Entry 5C4A (X-ray diffraction, 4.20 A resolution (low resolution: residue-level contacts below are approximate; hydrogen-bond / salt-bridge calls are withheld)); this record covers chains A and E of the 15 polymer chains in the assembly.

== Chain A ==
Molecule: DNA-directed RNA polymerase II subunit RPB1
Source organism: Saccharomyces cerevisiae (strain ATCC 204508 / S288c)
Notes: EC 2.7.7.6
Reference sequence: P04050 (RPB1_YEAST); residues 1-1733 here = UniProt positions 1-1733
Chain sequence (1733 residues; numbered 1 to 1733; the number before each row is that of its first residue):
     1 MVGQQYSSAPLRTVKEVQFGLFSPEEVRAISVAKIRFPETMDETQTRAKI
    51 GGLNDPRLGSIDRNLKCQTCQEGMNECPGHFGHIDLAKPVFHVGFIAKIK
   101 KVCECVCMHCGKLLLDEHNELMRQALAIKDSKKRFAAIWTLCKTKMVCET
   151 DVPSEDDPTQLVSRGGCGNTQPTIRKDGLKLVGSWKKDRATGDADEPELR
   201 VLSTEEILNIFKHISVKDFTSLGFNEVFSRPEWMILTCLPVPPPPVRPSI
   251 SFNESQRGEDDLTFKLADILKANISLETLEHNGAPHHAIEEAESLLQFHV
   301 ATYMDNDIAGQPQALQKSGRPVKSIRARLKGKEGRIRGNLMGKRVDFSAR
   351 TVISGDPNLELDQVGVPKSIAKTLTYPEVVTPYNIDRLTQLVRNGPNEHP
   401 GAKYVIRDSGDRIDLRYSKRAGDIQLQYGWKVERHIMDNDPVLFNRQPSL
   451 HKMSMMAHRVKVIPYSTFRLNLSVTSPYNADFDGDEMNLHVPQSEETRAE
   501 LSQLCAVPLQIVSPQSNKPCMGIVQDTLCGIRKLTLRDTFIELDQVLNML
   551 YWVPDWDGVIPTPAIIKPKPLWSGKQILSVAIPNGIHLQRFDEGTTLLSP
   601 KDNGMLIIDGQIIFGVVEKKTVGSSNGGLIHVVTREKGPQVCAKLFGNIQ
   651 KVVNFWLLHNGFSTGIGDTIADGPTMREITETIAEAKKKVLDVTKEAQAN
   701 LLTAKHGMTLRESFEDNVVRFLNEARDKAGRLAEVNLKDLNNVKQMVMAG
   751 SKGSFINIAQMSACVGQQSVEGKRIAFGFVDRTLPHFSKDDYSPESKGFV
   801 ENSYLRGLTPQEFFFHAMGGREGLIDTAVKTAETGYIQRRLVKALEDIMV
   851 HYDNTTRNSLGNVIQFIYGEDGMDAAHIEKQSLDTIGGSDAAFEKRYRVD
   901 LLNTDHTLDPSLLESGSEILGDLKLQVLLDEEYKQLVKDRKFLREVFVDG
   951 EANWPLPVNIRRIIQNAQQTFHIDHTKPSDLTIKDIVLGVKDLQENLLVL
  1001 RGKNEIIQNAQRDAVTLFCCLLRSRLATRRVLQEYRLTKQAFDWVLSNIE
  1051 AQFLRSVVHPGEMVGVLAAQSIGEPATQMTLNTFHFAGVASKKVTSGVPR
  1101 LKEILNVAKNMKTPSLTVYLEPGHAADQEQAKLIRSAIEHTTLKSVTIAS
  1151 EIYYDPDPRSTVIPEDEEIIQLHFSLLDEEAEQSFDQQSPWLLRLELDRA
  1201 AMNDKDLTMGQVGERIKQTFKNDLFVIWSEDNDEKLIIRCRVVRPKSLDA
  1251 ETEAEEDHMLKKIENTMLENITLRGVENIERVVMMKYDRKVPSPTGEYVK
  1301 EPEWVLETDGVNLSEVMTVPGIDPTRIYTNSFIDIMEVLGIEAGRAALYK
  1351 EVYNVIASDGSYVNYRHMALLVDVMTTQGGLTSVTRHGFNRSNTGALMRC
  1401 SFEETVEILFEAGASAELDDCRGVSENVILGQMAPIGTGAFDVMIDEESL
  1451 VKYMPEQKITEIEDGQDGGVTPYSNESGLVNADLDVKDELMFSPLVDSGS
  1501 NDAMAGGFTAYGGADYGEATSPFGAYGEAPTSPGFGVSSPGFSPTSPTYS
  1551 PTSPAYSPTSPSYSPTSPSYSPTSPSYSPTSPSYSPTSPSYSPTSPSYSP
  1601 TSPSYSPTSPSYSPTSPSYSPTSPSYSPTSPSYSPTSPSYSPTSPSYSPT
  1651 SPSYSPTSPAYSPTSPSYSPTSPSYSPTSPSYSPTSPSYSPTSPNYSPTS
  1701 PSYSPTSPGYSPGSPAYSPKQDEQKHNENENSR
Disordered / not traced: 1, 1082-1092, 1176-1184, 1246-1253, 1455-1733
Ion coordination: Zn2+ site 1: Cys67, Cys77, His80; Zn2+ site 2: Cys110, Cys148; Mg2+: Asp481, Asp483, Asp485 (shared with 1 residue of chain R)
Curated features (UniProtKB/Swiss-Prot):
  - region: Pro248 to Asp260 (Lid loop), Asn306 to Lys323 (Rudder loop), Pro810 to Glu822 (Bridging helix)
  - binding site (Zn(2+)): Cys67, Cys70, Cys77, His80, Cys107, Cys110, Cys148, Cys167
  - binding site (Mg(2+)): Asp481, Asp483, Asp485
  - modified residue: Thr1471 (Phosphothreonine)
  - cross-link (Glycyl lysine isopeptide (Lys-Gly)): Lys695 (interchain with G-Cter in ubiquitin), Lys1246 (interchain with G-Cter in ubiquitin), Lys1350 (interchain with G-Cter in ubiquitin)
  - natural variant: Ser1653 to Pro1659 (deletion: In strain: A364A)
  - mutagenesis: Lys1246 (K1246R: Impairs ubiquitination during transcription stress)

== Chain E ==
Molecule: DNA-directed RNA polymerases I, II, and III subunit RPABC1
Source organism: Saccharomyces cerevisiae (strain ATCC 204508 / S288c)
Reference sequence: P20434 (RPAB1_YEAST); residue numbers follow UniProt; this construct covers 1-215
Chain sequence (215 residues; numbered 1 to 215; the number before each row is that of its first residue):
     1 MDQENERNISRLWRAFRTVKEMVKDRGYFITQEEVELPLEDFKAKYCDSM
    51 GRPQRKMMSFQANPTEESISKFPDMGSLWVEFCDEPSVGVKTMKTFVIHI
   101 QEKNFQTGIFVYQNNITPSAMKLVPSIPPATIETFNEAALVVNITHHELV
   151 PKHIRLSSDEKRELLKRYRLKESQLPRIQRADPVALYLGLKRGEVVKIIR
   201 KSETSGRYASYRICM
Disordered / not traced: 1

== Chain A / chain E interface ==
Residue-residue contacts (89; chain A residue first):
  Arg857(A) with Tyr168(E); Leu170(E); Gln174(E)
  Leu860(A) with Gln174(E)
  Gly861(A) with Gln174(E)
  Asn862(A) with Ser173(E); Gln174(E)
  Val863(A) with Leu170(E); Gln174(E); Pro176(E)
  Gln865(A) with Tyr208(E)
  Phe866(A) with Tyr168(E); Tyr208(E); Ala209(E); Ser210(E); Tyr211(E)
  Ile867(A) with Tyr208(E)
  Gly869(A) with Thr204(E)
  Glu870(A) with Arg200(E); Ser202(E); Thr204(E); Ser205(E); Tyr208(E)
  Asp871(A) with Thr204(E)
  Phe942(A) with Gly206(E); Arg207(E)
  Val946(A) with Ser202(E); Gly206(E)
  Phe947(A) with Glu203(E)
  Trp954(A) with Glu203(E)
  Leu956(A) with Thr204(E)
  Asn1004(A) with Glu163(E); Arg167(E)
  Ile1006(A) with Glu163(E); Leu164(E); Tyr168(E)
  Ile1007(A) with Tyr168(E)
  Ala1010(A) with Tyr168(E)
  Asp1013(A) with Ser205(E); Arg207(E)
  Ala1014(A) with Ser205(E)
  Val1015(A) with Ser205(E)
  Thr1016(A) with Ser205(E)
  Leu1017(A) with Glu203(E); Thr204(E); Ser205(E)
  Met1317(A) with Val142(E); His147(E)
  Thr1318(A) with Arg11(E); Arg14(E); Val141(E); Val142(E)
  Pro1324(A) with Val142(E); His147(E)
  Thr1325(A) with His146(E); His147(E); Glu148(E)
  Arg1326(A) with Glu148(E)
  Ile1327(A) with His147(E)
  Met1336(A) with Asp182(E)
  Glu1337(A) with Pro183(E)
  Val1338(A) with Ile144(E); Pro183(E)
  Leu1339(A) with His147(E); Pro183(E); Val184(E)
  Gly1340(A) with Asp182(E); Pro183(E)
  Ile1341(A) with Ile178(E); Asp182(E); Arg212(E)
  Glu1342(A) with Pro151(E); His153(E); Ile198(E); Arg200(E); Arg212(E)
  Ala1343(A) with Leu149(E)
  Arg1345(A) with Arg200(E)
  Ala1347(A) with Leu149(E)
  Tyr1349(A) with Glu203(E)
  Tyr1365(A) with Glu203(E); Thr204(E)
  Asp1373(A) with Arg200(E)
  Thr1376(A) with Arg212(E)
  Thr1377(A) with Pro176(E); Arg212(E)
  Gln1378(A) with Arg177(E)
  Gly1379(A) with Arg177(E); Gln179(E)
Also at the interface, not in a pair above, chain A (55 interface residues in all): Lys1003, Val1319, Tyr1328, Ala1346, Arg1366, Gly1380, Asn1393
Also at the interface, not in a pair above, chain E (43 interface residues in all): Ala138, Asn143, Val150, Arg169, Lys201

== Overview ==
55 residues of chain A and 43 residues of chain E are in contact. The Zn2+ site 1 is built by Cys67(A),
Cys77(A) and His80(A). UniProt lists 8 Zn2+-binding residues, 3 Mg2+-binding residues and one mutagenesis site
on chain A.
Chain A is DNA-directed RNA polymerase II subunit RPB1 and chain E is DNA-directed RNA polymerases I, II, and
III subunit RPABC1, both from Saccharomyces cerevisiae (strain ATCC 204508 / S288c); the structure, Crystal
structure of a transcribing RNA Polymerase II complex reveals a complete transcription bubble, was determined
by X-ray diffraction together with 5C3E, 5C44, 5C4J and 5C4X from the same study.
